PDB entry 4X0L | X-ray diffraction, 2.05 A resolution | chains A and C of the 3 polymer chains in the assembly

== Chain A ==
Name: Hemoglobin subunit alpha
Organism: Homo sapiens
UniProt: P69905 (HBA_HUMAN); residues 2-142 here = UniProt positions 2-142
Amino-acid sequence (141 residues; row label = number of the first residue in the row):
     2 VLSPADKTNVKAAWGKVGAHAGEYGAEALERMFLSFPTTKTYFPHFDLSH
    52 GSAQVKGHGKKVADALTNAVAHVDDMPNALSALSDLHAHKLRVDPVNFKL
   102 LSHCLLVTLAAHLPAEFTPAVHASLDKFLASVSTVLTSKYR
Curated features (UniProtKB/Swiss-Prot):
  - binding site (O2): His59
  - binding site (heme b): His88
  - site: Thr9, Asn10 (Microbial infection: Cleavage), Lys12 (Not glycated), Ala14, Trp15 (Microbial infection: Cleavage), Tyr25, Gly26 (Microbial infection: Cleavage), Leu30, Glu31 (Microbial infection: Cleavage), His46, Phe47 (Microbial infection: Cleavage), Asp48, Leu49 (Microbial infection: Cleavage), Ser53, Ala54 (Microbial infection: Cleavage), Val56, Lys57 (Microbial infection: Cleavage), Lys57 (Not glycated), Gly60, Lys61 (Microbial infection: Cleavage), Lys61 (Not glycated), Lys91 (Not glycated), Leu92, Arg93 (Microbial infection: Cleavage), Lys100 (Not glycated), Leu107, Val108 (Microbial infection: Cleavage), Thr109, Leu110 (Microbial infection: Cleavage), Val122, His123 (Microbial infection: Cleavage), Ser134, Thr135 (Microbial infection: Cleavage)
  - modified residue: Ser4 (Phosphoserine), Lys8 (N6-succinyllysine), Thr9 (Phosphothreonine), Lys12 (N6-succinyllysine), Lys17 (N6-acetyllysine), Tyr25 (Phosphotyrosine), Ser36 (Phosphoserine), Lys41 (N6-succinyllysine), Ser50 (Phosphoserine), Ser103 (Phosphoserine), Thr109 (Phosphothreonine), Ser125 (Phosphoserine), Ser132 (Phosphoserine), Thr135 (Phosphothreonine), Thr138 (Phosphothreonine), Ser139 (Phosphoserine)
  - glycosylation (N-linked (Glc) (glycation) lysine): Lys8, Lys17, Lys41, Lys62
  - natural variant: Val2 (V2E: In Thionville), Leu3 (L3R: In ChongQing), Ala6 (A6D: In J-Toronto; A6P: In Karachi), Asp7 (D7A: In Sawara; D7G: In Swan River; D7N: In Dunn; D7V: In Ferndown; D7Y: In Woodville), Lys8 (K8E: In Kurosaki), Asn10 (N10T: In Broomfield), Lys12 (K12E: In Anantharaj), Ala13 (A13D: In J-Paris 1/J-Aljezur), Ala14 (A14P: In Ravenscourt Park), Trp15 (W15R: In Evanston), Gly16 (G16R: In Ottawa/Siam), Lys17 (K17M: In Harbin; K17N: In Beijing), 85 further natural variant entries in UniProt
Metal / ion sites: heme Fe: His88 (together with oxygen molecule)
Residues lining bound ligands:
  - heme (HEM): Met33, Thr40, Tyr43, Phe44, His46, Phe47, His59, Lys62, Val63, Ala66, Leu67, Leu84, Leu87, His88, Leu92, Val94, Asn98, Phe99, Leu102, Val133, Leu137
  - oxygen molecule (OXY): Leu30, Phe44, His59, Val63, His88, Leu102

== Chain C ==
Name: Haptoglobin
Organism: Homo sapiens
UniProt: P00738 (HPT_HUMAN); numbering as in UniProt (aligned over 148-406)
Amino-acid sequence (259 residues; numbered 148 to 406; the number before each row is that of its first residue):
   148 VCGKPKNPANPVQRILGGHLDAKGSFPWQAKMVSHHNLTTGATLINEQWL
   198 LTTAKNLFLNHSENATAKDIAPTLTLYVGKKQLVEIEKVVLHPNYSQVDI
   248 GLIKLKQKVSVNERVMPICLPSKDYAEVGRVGYVSGWGRNANFKFTDHLK
   298 YVMLPVADQDQCIRHYEGSTVPEKKTPKSPVGVQPILNEHTFCAGMSKYQ
   348 EDTCYGDAGSAFAVHDLEEDTWYATGILSFDKSCAVAEYGVYVKVTSIQD
   398 WVQKTIAEN
Curated features (UniProtKB/Swiss-Prot):
  - region: Val318 to Thr323 (Interaction with CD163)
  - glycosylation (N-linked (GlcNAc...) asparagine): Asn184 (complex), Asn207, Asn211, Asn241 (complex)
  - natural variant: Ile247 (I247T: In AHP)
Cystine bridges: Cys149-Cys266, Cys309-Cys340, Cys351-Cys381
Glycans and other covalent adducts: N-acetylglucosamine (NAG) linked to Asn241

== How chain A and chain C interact ==
Pairs across the interface (33):
  Val2(A) with Val383(C), hydrogen bond (backbone-backbone)
  Pro78(A) with Ser326(C); Pro327(C); Gly329(C)
  Arg93(A) with His183(C)
  Asp95(A) with Arg286(C), salt bridge
  Pro96(A) with Arg286(C); Phe290(C)
  Val97(A) with Arg286(C); Phe290(C); Lys291(C)
  Lys100(A) with Ala288(C); Asn289(C); Phe290(C)
  Lys128(A) with Tyr346(C)
  Ser132(A) with Val383(C)
  Thr135(A) with Phe290(C); Val328(C); Tyr352(C), hydrogen bond (backbone-side chain); Val383(C)
  Val136(A) with Pro327(C); Val328(C)
  Thr138(A) with Phe290(C); Tyr352(C), hydrogen bond
  Ser139(A) with Val328(C), hydrogen bond (side chain-backbone); Val330(C); Tyr352(C), hydrogen bond (backbone-side chain); Lys379(C), hydrogen bond (backbone-side chain)
  Lys140(A) with Gly329(C)
  Tyr141(A) with Leu185(C), hydrophobic
  Arg142(A) with His183(C), hydrogen bond (backbone-side chain); Leu185(C); Leu206(C)
Other interface residues (no listed pair), chain A (19 interface residues in all): Asp127, Ala131, Ser134
Other interface residues (no listed pair), chain C (21 interface residues in all): Asn207, His312, Cys381, Ala382

== In short ==
Chain A and chain C form an interface of 19 and 21 residues respectively, with 7 hydrogen bonds and 1 salt
bridge. Among the polar pairs are Asp95(A)-Arg286(C), Thr135(A)-Tyr352(C) and Thr138(A)-Tyr352(C). Bound to
chain A: heme and oxygen molecule. N-acetylglucosamine is covalently linked to Asn241(C).
Here chain A is Hemoglobin subunit alpha and chain C is Haptoglobin, both from Homo sapiens. Entry 4X0L (Human
haptoglobin-haemoglobin complex) was determined by X-ray diffraction together with 5HU6 from the same study.
